5IPI - chains A and F of the 60 polymer chains in the assembly; structure by electron microscopy, 3.80 A resolution.

[Chain A (and F)]
Molecule: Capsid protein VP1
From: Adeno-associated virus - 2
Notes: chain F of this document is another copy of the same molecule, construct and numbering; everything in this record applies to it too
Reference sequence: P03135 (CAPSD_AAV2S); residues 1-735 here = UniProt positions 1-735
Sequence (735 residues; each row starts with the number of its first residue):
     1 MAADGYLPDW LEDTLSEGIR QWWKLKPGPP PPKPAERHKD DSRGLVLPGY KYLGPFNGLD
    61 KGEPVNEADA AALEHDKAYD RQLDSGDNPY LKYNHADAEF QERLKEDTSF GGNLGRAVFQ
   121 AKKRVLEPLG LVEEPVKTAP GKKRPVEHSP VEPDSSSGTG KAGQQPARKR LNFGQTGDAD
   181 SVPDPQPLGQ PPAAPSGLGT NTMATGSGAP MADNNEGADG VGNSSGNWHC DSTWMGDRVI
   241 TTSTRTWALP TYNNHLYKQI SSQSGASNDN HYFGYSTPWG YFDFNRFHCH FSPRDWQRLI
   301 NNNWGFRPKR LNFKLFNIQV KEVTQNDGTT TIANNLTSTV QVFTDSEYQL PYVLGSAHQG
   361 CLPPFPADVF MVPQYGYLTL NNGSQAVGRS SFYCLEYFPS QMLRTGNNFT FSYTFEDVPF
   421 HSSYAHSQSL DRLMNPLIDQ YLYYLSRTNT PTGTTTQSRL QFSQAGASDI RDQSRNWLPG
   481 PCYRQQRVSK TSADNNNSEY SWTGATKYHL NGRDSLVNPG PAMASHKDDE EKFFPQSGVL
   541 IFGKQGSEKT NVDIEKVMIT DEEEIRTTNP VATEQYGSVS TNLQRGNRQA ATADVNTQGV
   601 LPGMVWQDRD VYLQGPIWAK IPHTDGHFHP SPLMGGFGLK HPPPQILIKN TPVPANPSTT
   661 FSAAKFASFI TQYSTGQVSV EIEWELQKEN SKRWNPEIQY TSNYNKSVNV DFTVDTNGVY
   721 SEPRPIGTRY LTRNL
Not modelled in the structure: 1-224
Sequence notes: conflict Thr452 (Ser in P03135)
Reported in the primary citation:
  - contacts within the chain: Asp431-Arg432
  - mutagenesis - R432A (Tm change 10 degC): decreased stability
  - conformationally variable residues (order/disorder transition): Ser225 to Met235
  - self-association interface (contacts with another copy of this molecule): Arg404
  - mutagenesis - R432A: increased binding to Rep52 and Rep78 (citing earlier work)

[How chain A and chain F interact]
Residue-residue contacts (42; chain A residue first):
  Asp231(A) with Lys692(F), salt bridge
  Ser292(A) with Trp694(F)
  Pro293(A) with Trp694(F); Pro696(F), hydrophobic
  Arg294(A) with Glu689(F), salt bridge; Ser691(F), hydrogen bond; Arg693(F); Trp694(F), hydrogen bond (backbone-backbone); Glu697(F), salt bridge
  Gln297(A) with Pro696(F); Glu697(F), hydrogen bond (side chain-backbone); Gln699(F)
  Arg298(A) with Glu689(F), hydrogen bond (side chain-backbone)
  Asn302(A) with Asn302(F)
  Glu689(A) with Arg294(F), salt bridge; Arg298(F), hydrogen bond (backbone-side chain)
  Ser691(A) with Arg294(F), hydrogen bond
  Lys692(A) with Asp231(F), salt bridge
  Arg693(A) with Arg294(F)
  Trp694(A) with Ser292(F); Pro293(F); Arg294(F), hydrogen bond (backbone-backbone); Phe712(F)
  Pro696(A) with Pro293(F), hydrophobic; Gln297(F); Phe712(F)
  Glu697(A) with Arg294(F), salt bridge; Gln297(F), hydrogen bond (backbone-side chain); Ser702(F)
  Ile698(A) with Thr701(F); Ser702(F)
  Gln699(A) with Gln297(F); Tyr700(F); Thr701(F), hydrogen bond (backbone-side chain)
  Tyr700(A) with Gln699(F)
  Thr701(A) with Ile698(F); Gln699(F), hydrogen bond (side chain-backbone); Thr701(F), hydrogen bond
  Ser702(A) with Glu697(F); Ile698(F)
  Phe712(A) with Trp694(F); Pro696(F)
Other interface residues (no listed pair), chain A (29 interface residues in all): Ser232, Asn301, Pro364, Phe365, Pro366, Asn695, Asp711, Thr713, Tyr720
Other interface residues (no listed pair), chain F (29 interface residues in all): Ser232, Asn301, Pro364, Phe365, Pro366, Asn695, Asp711, Thr713, Tyr720

[In short]
Chain A and chain F each contribute 29 residues to their interface; the contacts include 11 hydrogen bonds and
6 salt bridges. Polar contacts include Asp231(A)-Lys692(F), Arg294(A)-Glu689(F) and Arg294(A)-Glu697(F). From
the paper: R432A of chain A reduces stability; conformational variability at Ser225(A).
Both chains are Capsid protein VP1 (Adeno-associated virus - 2). Entry 5IPI (Structure of Adeno-associated
virus type 2 VLP) was determined by electron microscopy (same publication as 5IPK).
